3AZH - chains E and F of the 10 polymer chains in the assembly; structure by X-ray diffraction, 3.49 A resolution.

[Chain E]
Protein: Histone H3.1
Organism: Homo sapiens
UniProt: P68431 (H31_HUMAN); residues 0-135 here correspond to UniProt positions 1-136 (UniProt number = residue number + 1)
Chain sequence (139 residues; numbered -3 to 135; the number before each row is that of its first residue; numbers below 1 keep their minus sign (Gly-3 is residue -3)):
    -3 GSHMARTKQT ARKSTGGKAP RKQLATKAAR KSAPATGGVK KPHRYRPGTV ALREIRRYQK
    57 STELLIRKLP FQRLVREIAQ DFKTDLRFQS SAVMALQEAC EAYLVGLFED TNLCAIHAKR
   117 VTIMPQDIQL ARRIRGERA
Disordered / not traced: -3 to 36
Differences from the reference sequence: expression tag (-3 to -1); engineered mutation Gln122 (Lys123 in P68431)
UniProt features mapped onto this chain:
  - modified residue: Arg2 (Asymmetric dimethylarginine), Thr3 (Phosphothreonine), Lys4 (Allysine), Gln5 (5-glutamyl dopamine), Thr6 (Phosphothreonine), Arg8 (Citrulline), Lys9 (N6,N6,N6-trimethyllysine), Ser10 (ADP-ribosylserine), Thr11 (Phosphothreonine), Lys14 (N6-(2-hydroxyisobutyryl)lysine), Arg17 (Asymmetric dimethylarginine), Lys18 (N6-(2-hydroxyisobutyryl)lysine), Lys23 (N6-(2-hydroxyisobutyryl)lysine), Arg26 (Citrulline), Lys27 (N6,N6,N6-trimethyllysine), Ser28 (ADP-ribosylserine), Lys36 (N6,N6,N6-trimethyllysine), Lys37 (N6-methyllysine), Tyr41 (Phosphotyrosine), Lys56 (N6,N6,N6-trimethyllysine) and 7 more in UniProt
  - lipidation: Lys18 (N6-decanoyllysine)

[Chain F]
Protein: Histone H4
Organism: Homo sapiens
UniProt: P62805 (H4_HUMAN); residues 0-102 here correspond to UniProt positions 1-103 (UniProt number = residue number + 1)
Chain sequence (106 residues; each row starts with the number of its first residue; numbers below 1 keep their minus sign (Gly-3 is residue -3)):
    -3 GSHMSGRGKG GKGLGKGGAK RHRKVLRDNI QGITKPAIRR LARRGGVKRI SGLIYEETRG
    57 VLKVFLENVI RDAVTYTEHA KRKTVTAMDV VYALKRQGRT LYGFGG
Disordered / not traced: -3 to 17, 102
Differences from the reference sequence: expression tag (-3 to -1)
UniProt features mapped onto this chain:
  - DNA-binding region: Lys16 to Lys20
  - modified residue: Ser1 (N-acetylserine), Arg3 (Asymmetric dimethylarginine), Lys5 (N6-(2-hydroxyisobutyryl)lysine), Lys8 (N6-(2-hydroxyisobutyryl)lysine), Lys12 (N6-(2-hydroxyisobutyryl)lysine), Lys16 (N6-(2-hydroxyisobutyryl)lysine), Lys20 (N6,N6,N6-trimethyllysine), Lys31 (N6-(2-hydroxyisobutyryl)lysine), Lys44 (N6-(2-hydroxyisobutyryl)lysine), Ser47 (Phosphoserine), Tyr51 (Phosphotyrosine), Lys59 (N6-(2-hydroxyisobutyryl)lysine), Lys77 (N6-(2-hydroxyisobutyryl)lysine), Lys79 (N6-(2-hydroxyisobutyryl)lysine), Thr80 (Phosphothreonine), Tyr88 (Phosphotyrosine), Lys91 (N6-(2-hydroxyisobutyryl)lysine)
  - cross-link (Glycyl lysine isopeptide (Lys-Gly)): Lys12 (interchain with G-Cter in SUMO2), Lys20 (interchain with G-Cter in SUMO2), Lys31 (interchain with G-Cter in SUMO2), Lys59 (interchain with G-Cter in SUMO2), Lys79 (interchain with G-Cter in SUMO2), Lys91 (interchain with G-Cter in SUMO2)

[Chain E / chain F interface]
Pairs across the interface - 109 pairs, chain E then chain F:
  Ala47(E) - Arg39(F)
  Ala47(E) - Lys44(F)
  Glu50(E) - Arg39(F)  salt bridge
  Ile51(E) - Arg39(F)
  Ile51(E) - Gly42(F)
  Ile51(E) - Val43(F)
  Tyr54(E) - Arg36(F)
  Tyr54(E) - Arg39(F)
  Tyr54(E) - Arg40(F)  hydrogen bond (backbone-side chain)
  Gln55(E) - Arg39(F)
  Gln55(E) - Arg40(F)  hydrogen bond (side chain-backbone)
  Gln55(E) - Gly42(F)
  Ser57(E) - Arg40(F)  hydrogen bond (backbone-side chain)
  Thr58(E) - Arg40(F)
  Glu59(E) - Arg40(F)  salt bridge
  Leu61(E) - Ala33(F)
  Leu61(E) - Arg36(F)  hydrogen bond (backbone-side chain)
  Leu61(E) - Leu37(F)
  Leu61(E) - Arg40(F)
  Ile62(E) - Ile29(F)  hydrophobic
  Ile62(E) - Leu37(F)  hydrophobic
  Arg63(E) - Gly28(F)  hydrogen bond (side chain-backbone)
  Arg63(E) - Thr30(F)
  Arg63(E) - Ala33(F)
  Pro66(E) - Gly28(F)
  Arg69(E) - Leu22(F)
  Arg69(E) - Asn25(F)
  Leu70(E) - Ile26(F)  hydrophobic
  Leu70(E) - Ile29(F)  hydrophobic
  Leu70(E) - Leu62(F)  hydrophobic
  Arg72(E) - Arg19(F)
  Arg72(E) - Leu22(F)
  Glu73(E) - Leu22(F)
  Glu73(E) - Arg23(F)
  Glu73(E) - Asp24(F)  hydrogen bond (side chain-backbone)
  Glu73(E) - Asn25(F)  hydrogen bond
  Ile74(E) - Leu62(F)  hydrophobic
  Ile74(E) - Ile66(F)  hydrophobic
  Ala75(E) - Ile66(F)  hydrophobic
  Phe78(E) - Glu63(F)
  Phe78(E) - Arg67(F)
  Lys79(E) - Val70(F)
  Lys79(E) - Glu74(F)  salt bridge
  Leu82(E) - Val70(F)  hydrophobic
  Leu82(E) - Lys79(F)
  Arg83(E) - Lys79(F)  hydrogen bond (backbone-backbone)
  Arg83(E) - Thr80(F)
  Arg83(E) - Val81(F)  hydrogen bond (backbone-backbone)
  Phe84(E) - Thr80(F)
  Phe84(E) - Val81(F)  hydrophobic
  Gln85(E) - Thr80(F)
  Gln85(E) - Val81(F)  hydrogen bond (backbone-backbone)
  Gln85(E) - Thr82(F)
  Gln85(E) - Ala83(F)  hydrogen bond (side chain-backbone)
  Ser87(E) - Ala83(F)
  Ser87(E) - Phe100(F)
  Ala88(E) - Val81(F)
  Ala88(E) - Thr82(F)
  Ala88(E) - Ala83(F)  hydrophobic
  Ala88(E) - Val86(F)
  Met90(E) - Phe100(F)  hydrophobic
  Ala91(E) - Val86(F)  hydrophobic
  Ala91(E) - Leu90(F)
  Ala91(E) - Leu97(F)
  Ala91(E) - Phe100(F)
  Leu92(E) - Val65(F)  hydrophobic
  Leu92(E) - Val86(F)  hydrophobic
  Glu94(E) - Phe100(F)
  Ala95(E) - Phe61(F)
  Ala95(E) - Leu90(F)  hydrophobic
  Cys96(E) - Leu58(F)  hydrophobic
  Cys96(E) - Phe61(F)  hydrophobic
  Cys96(E) - Leu62(F)  hydrophobic
  Glu97(E) - Leu37(F)
  Ala98(E) - Arg95(F)
  Tyr99(E) - Val57(F)
  Tyr99(E) - Phe61(F)  hydrophobic
  Tyr99(E) - Arg95(F)
  Leu100(E) - Leu37(F)  hydrophobic
  Leu100(E) - Thr54(F)
  Leu100(E) - Leu58(F)  hydrophobic
  Val101(E) - Leu37(F)
  Val101(E) - Arg40(F)
  Val101(E) - Gly41(F)
  Leu103(E) - Val57(F)  hydrophobic
  Phe104(E) - Ile34(F)  hydrophobic
  Phe104(E) - Leu37(F)
  Phe104(E) - Ala38(F)  hydrophobic
  Phe104(E) - Val43(F)
  Phe104(E) - Ile50(F)  hydrophobic
  Phe104(E) - Thr54(F)
  Glu105(E) - Gly41(F)
  Asn108(E) - Gly42(F)  hydrogen bond (side chain-backbone)
  Asn108(E) - Val43(F)
  Val117(E) - Arg45(F)  hydrogen bond (backbone-backbone)
  Thr118(E) - Arg45(F)  hydrogen bond
  Thr118(E) - Ser47(F)
  Ile119(E) - Val43(F)  hydrophobic
  Ile119(E) - Arg45(F)  hydrogen bond (backbone-backbone)
  Ile119(E) - Ser47(F)  hydrogen bond (backbone-backbone)
  Ile119(E) - Ile50(F)
  Met120(E) - Ser47(F)
  Met120(E) - Ile50(F)
  Pro121(E) - Leu49(F)  hydrophobic
  Pro121(E) - Ile50(F)
  Pro121(E) - Glu53(F)
  Ile124(E) - Ile50(F)  hydrophobic
  Gln125(E) - Glu53(F)  hydrogen bond
  Arg128(E) - Val57(F)
Also at the interface, not in a pair above, chain E (55 interface residues in all): Gly44, Leu48, Phe67, Val71, Gln76, Asp81
Also at the interface, not in a pair above, chain F (49 interface residues in all): Arg35, Ile46, Lys59

[Overview]
55 residues of chain E face 49 of chain F across their interface; the contacts include 17 hydrogen bonds and 3
salt bridges. Polar pairs include Glu50(E)-Arg39(F), Glu59(E)-Arg40(F) and Lys79(E)-Glu74(F). UniProt lists a
DNA-binding region on chain F.
Chain E is Histone H3.1 and chain F is Histone H4, both from Homo sapiens; the structure, Crystal Structure of
Human Nucleosome Core Particle Containing H3K122Q mutation, was determined by X-ray diffraction (same
publication as 3AYW, 3AZE, 3AZF, 3AZG, 3AZJ, 3AZK and 3 further entries).
